Entry 6P7G (X-ray diffraction, 2.65 A resolution); this record covers chains A and B.

Chain A (and B):
Name: Serine/threonine-protein kinase B-raf
From: Homo sapiens
Notes: EC 2.7.11.1; fragment: Kinase domain residues 446-723; chain B of this document is another copy of the same molecule, construct and numbering; everything in this record applies to it too
Reference sequence: P15056 (BRAF_HUMAN); numbering as in UniProt (aligned over 448-723)
Amino-acid sequence (297 residues; each row starts with the number of its first residue):
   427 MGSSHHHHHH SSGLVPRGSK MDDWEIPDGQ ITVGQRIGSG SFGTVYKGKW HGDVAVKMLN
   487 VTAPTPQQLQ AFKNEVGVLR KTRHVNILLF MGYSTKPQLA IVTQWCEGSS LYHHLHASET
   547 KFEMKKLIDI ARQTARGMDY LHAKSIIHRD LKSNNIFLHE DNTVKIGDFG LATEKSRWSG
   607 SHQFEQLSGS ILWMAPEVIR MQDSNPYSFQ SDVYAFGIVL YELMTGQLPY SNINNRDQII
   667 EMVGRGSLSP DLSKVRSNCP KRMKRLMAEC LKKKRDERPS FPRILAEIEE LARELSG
Not modelled in the structure: 427-448, 598-613, 721-723 (chain B: 427-448, 722-723)
Sequence notes: initiating methionine (427); expression tag (428-447); engineered mutation Ala543 (Ile in P15056), Ser544 (Ile in P15056), Lys551 (Ile in P15056), Arg562 (Gln in P15056), Asn588 (Leu in P15056), Glu600 (Val in P15056), Ser630 (Lys in P15056), Glu667 (Phe in P15056), Ser673 (Tyr in P15056), Arg688 (Ala in P15056), Ser706 (Leu in P15056), Arg709 (Gln in P15056), Glu713 (Ser in P15056), Glu716 (Leu in P15056), Glu720 (Ser in P15056), Ser722 (Pro in P15056), Gly723 (Lys in P15056)
Ligand contacts: E7M (3-[(imidazo[1,2-b]pyridazin-3-yl)ethynyl]-4-methyl-N-[4-({[2-(morpholin-4-yl)ethyl]amino}methyl)-3-(trifluoromethyl)phenyl]benzamide): Ile463, Val471, Ala481, Val482, Lys483, Asn500, Glu501, Val504, Leu505, Ile513, Leu514, Ile527, Thr529, Gln530, Trp531, Cys532, Leu567, Ile572, Ile573, His574, Arg575, Phe583, Ile592, Gly593, Asp594, Phe595, Leu597
Curated features (UniProtKB/Swiss-Prot):
  - active site: Asp576 (Proton acceptor)
  - binding site (ATP): Ile463 to Val471, Lys483
  - modified residue: Arg671 (Omega-N-methylarginine)
  - cross-link: Lys578 (Glycyl lysine isopeptide (Lys-Gly) (interchain with G-Cter in ubiquitin))
  - natural variant: Arg462 (R462I: In CRC), Ile463 (I463S: In CRC), Gly464 (G464E: In CRC; G464V: In a colorectal cancer cell line), Gly466 (G466A: In melanoma; G466E: In melanoma; G466V: In LNCR), Ser467 (S467A: In CFC1), Phe468 (F468S: In CFC1), Gly469 (G469A: In NHL; G469E: In CFC1 and colon cancer; G469R: In NHL; G469V: In a colorectal adenocarcinoma sample), Leu485 (L485F: In CFC1), Lys499 (K499E: In CFC1; K499N: In CFC1), Glu501 (E501G: In CFC1; E501K: In CFC1), Leu525 (L525P: In CFC1), Trp531 (W531C: In NS7), 11 further natural variant entries in UniProt
  - mutagenesis: Lys483 (K483S: Reduces kinase activity with MAP2K1), Arg509 (R509H: Loss of MAP2K1-mediated-BRAF-KSR1 dimerization), Lys578 (K578R: Blocks EGF-induced ubiquitination and ERK activation), Ile666 (I666R: No effect on MAP2K1-mediated-BRAF-KSR1 dimerization, however loss of BRAF-mediated phosphorylation of MAP2K1), Arg671 (R671K: Increased kinase activity and stability in response to EGF treatment)
Reported in the primary citation:
  - binding site for E7M: Asn500, Val504, His574, Arg575

Interface between chain A and chain B:
Contacting residue pairs - 51 pairs, chain A then chain B:
  Asp449(A) with Lys570(B)
  Trp450(A) with Arg506(B); Lys507(B); Thr508(B); Arg509(B); Tyr566(B); Lys570(B)
  Lys475(A) with Glu715(B), salt bridge
  Trp476(A) with Tyr566(B), hydrophobic
  His477(A) with His510(B), hydrogen bond (backbone-side chain); Arg562(B); Asp565(B), salt bridge; Tyr566(B); Ala569(B)
  Gly478(A) with Arg562(B)
  Leu505(A) with Arg509(B)
  Arg506(A) with Trp450(B); Arg509(B), hydrogen bond (backbone-side chain)
  Lys507(A) with Trp450(B)
  Thr508(A) with Trp450(B); Arg509(B), hydrogen bond (backbone-side chain)
  Arg509(A) with Trp450(B); Leu505(B); Arg506(B), hydrogen bond (side chain-backbone); Thr508(B), hydrogen bond (side chain-backbone); Arg509(B); Phe516(B), hydrogen bond (side chain-backbone); Met517(B)
  His510(A) with His477(B), hydrogen bond (side chain-backbone); Leu515(B); Met517(B)
  Val511(A) with Leu515(B); Gln530(B)
  Leu515(A) with His510(B); Val511(B); Leu515(B), hydrophobic
  Phe516(A) with Arg509(B), hydrogen bond (backbone-side chain)
  Met517(A) with Arg509(B); His510(B)
  Gln530(A) with Val511(B)
  Arg562(A) with His477(B); Gly478(B)
  Asp565(A) with His477(B), salt bridge
  Tyr566(A) with Trp450(B); Trp476(B), hydrophobic
  Ala569(A) with His477(B)
  Lys570(A) with Asp449(B); Trp450(B)
  Glu586(A) with Asn588(B), hydrogen bond
  Asn588(A) with Glu586(B), hydrogen bond
  Glu715(A) with Lys475(B), salt bridge
Also at the interface, not in a pair above, chain A (29 interface residues in all): Asp479, Thr589, Leu711, Arg719
Also at the interface, not in a pair above, chain B (26 interface residues in all): Asp479

Summary:
The interface between chain A and chain B involves 29 residues on one side and 26 on the other, with 10
hydrogen bonds and 4 salt bridges. Polar pairs include Lys475(A)-Glu715(B), His477(A)-Asp565(B) and
His477(A)-His510(B). Chain A binds compound E7M. The paper reports a binding site for E7M at Asn500(A),
Val504(A) and His574(A) among others.
Chain A and chain B are both Serine/threonine-protein kinase B-raf (Homo sapiens); the structure, The
co-crystal structure of BRAF(V600E) with PHI1, was determined by X-ray diffraction, deposited together with
6P3D.
